1F93 - chains A and F of the 4 polymer chains in the assembly; structure by X-ray diffraction, 2.60 A resolution.

# Chain A
Molecule: Dimerization cofactor of hepatocyte nuclear factor 1-alpha
Organism: Rattus norvegicus
UniProtKB: P61459 (PHS_RAT); residue numbers follow UniProt; this construct covers 1-104
Sequence (104 residues; row label = number of the first residue in the row):
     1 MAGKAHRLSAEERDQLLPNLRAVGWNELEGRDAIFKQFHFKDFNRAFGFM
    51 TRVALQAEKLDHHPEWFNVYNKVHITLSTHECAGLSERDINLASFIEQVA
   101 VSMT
Disordered / not traced: 1
Differences from the reference sequence: modified residue (1, 50, 103)
Modified residues: Mse1 (selenomethionine); Mse50 (selenomethionine; parent Met); Mse103 (selenomethionine; parent Met)
Swiss-Prot annotation at these positions:
  - binding site (substrate): D61 to H63, S78 to E81
  - modified residue: A2 (N-acetylalanine)

# Chain F
Molecule: Hepatocyte nuclear factor 1-alpha
Notes: fragment: dimerization domain (residues 1-32)
UniProtKB: P22361 (HNF1A_MOUSE); residues 1-32 here = UniProt positions 1-32
Sequence (32 residues; row label = number of the first residue in the row):
     1 MVSKLSQLQTELLAALLESGLSKEALIQALGE
Disordered / not traced: 1-4, 32

# Interface between chain A and chain F
Contacting residue pairs - 13 pairs, chain A then chain F:
  N44(A) - Q7(F)
  N44(A) - L8(F)
  N44(A) - E11(F)
  R45(A) - Q7(F)
  R45(A) - E11(F)  salt bridge
  G48(A) - E11(F)
  T51(A) - L12(F)
  R52(A) - A15(F)
  R52(A) - E18(F)  salt bridge
  L55(A) - A15(F)
  L55(A) - S19(F)
  K59(A) - S19(F)  hydrogen bond (side chain-backbone)
  Mse103(A) - E11(F)
Interface residues without a listed pair, chain A (10 interface residues in all): F43, F47
Interface residues without a listed pair, chain F (8 interface residues in all): L16

# In short
10 residues of chain A and 8 residues of chain F are in contact; the contacts include 1 hydrogen bond and 2
salt bridges. Among the polar pairs are R45(A)-E11(F), R52(A)-E18(F) and K59(A)-S19(F). From UniProt: 7
substrate-binding residues on chain A.
Here chain A is Dimerization cofactor of hepatocyte nuclear factor 1-alpha (Rattus norvegicus) and chain F is
Hepatocyte nuclear factor 1-alpha. Entry 1F93 (Crystal structure of a complex between the dimerization domain
of hnf-1 alpha and the coactivator dcoh) was determined by X-ray diffraction.
